PDB entry 7VYL | electron microscopy, 2.79 A resolution | chains B and E of the 5 polymer chains in the assembly

== Chain B ==
Name: Capsid protein VP2
From: Coxsackievirus B3
Reference sequence: P03313 (POLG_CXB3N); residues 1-263 here correspond to UniProt positions 70-332 (UniProt number = residue number + 69)
Chain sequence (263 residues; row label = number of the first residue in the row):
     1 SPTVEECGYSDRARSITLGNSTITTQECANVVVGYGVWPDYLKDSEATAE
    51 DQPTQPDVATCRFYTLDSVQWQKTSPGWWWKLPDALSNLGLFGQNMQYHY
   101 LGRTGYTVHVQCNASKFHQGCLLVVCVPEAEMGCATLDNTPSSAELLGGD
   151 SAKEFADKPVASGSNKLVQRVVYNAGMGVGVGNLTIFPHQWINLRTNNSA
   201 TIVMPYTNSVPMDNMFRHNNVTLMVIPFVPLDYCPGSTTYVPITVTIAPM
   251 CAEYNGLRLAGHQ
Not modelled in the structure: 1-7
Differences from the reference sequence: variant Ser151 (Thr220 in P03313)
UniProt features mapped onto this chain:
  - site: Gln263 (Cleavage)

== Chain E ==
Name: Coxsackievirus and adenovirus receptor
From: Homo sapiens
Reference sequence: P78310 (CXAR_HUMAN); residues 21-236 here = UniProt positions 21-236
Chain sequence (225 residues; each row starts with the number of its first residue):
    20 MSITTPEEMIEKAKGETAYLPCKFTLSPEDQGPLDIEWLISPADNQKVDQ
    70 VIILYSGDKIYDDYYPDLKGRVHFTSNDLKSGDASINVTNLQLSDIGTYQ
   120 CKVKKAPGVANKKIHLVVLVKPSGARCYVDGSEEIGSDFKIKCEPKEGSL
   170 PLQYEWQKLSDSQKMPTSWLAEMTSSVISVKNASSEYSGTYSCTVRNRVG
   220 SDQCLLRLNVVPPSNKALEHHHHHH
Not modelled in the structure: 20, 32-35, 60-70, 77-90, 108-115, 137-244
Differences from the reference sequence: initiating methionine (20); expression tag (237-244)
Disulfides: Cys41-Cys120
UniProt features mapped onto this chain:
  - glycosylation (N-linked (GlcNAc...) asparagine): Asn106, Asn201
  - mutagenesis: Val70 to Ile72 (Abolishes binding to adenovirus type 5)

== How chain B and chain E interact ==
Contacting residue pairs - 9 pairs, chain B then chain E:
  Thr136(B) with Glu26(E)
  Asp138(B) with Pro25(E); Glu26(E)
  Asn139(B) with Thr24(E); Pro25(E); Glu26(E), hydrogen bond (side chain-backbone)
  Ser164(B) with Glu26(E), hydrogen bond; Glu27(E)
  Lys166(B) with Thr24(E), hydrogen bond
Other interface residues (no listed pair), chain E (6 interface residues in all): Thr23, Met28

== Summary ==
5 residues of chain B face 6 of chain E across their interface, with 3 hydrogen bonds. Among the polar pairs
are Asn139(B)-Glu26(E), Ser164(B)-Glu26(E) and Lys166(B)-Thr24(E). From UniProt: 3 mutagenesis sites on chain
E.
Here chain B is Capsid protein VP2 (Coxsackievirus B3) and chain E is Coxsackievirus and adenovirus receptor
(Homo sapiens). Entry 7VYL (Coxsackievirus B3 at pH5.5 (VP3-234Q) incubation with coxsackievirus and
adenovirus receptor for 20min) was determined by electron microscopy (same publication as 7VXH, 7VXZ, 7VY0,
7VY5, 7VY6, 7VYK and 3 further entries).
